Entry 5I3B (X-ray diffraction, 2.20 A resolution); this record covers chains A and B.

== Chain A (and B) ==
Molecule: Tyrosinase
Organism: Bacillus megaterium
Notes: chain B of this document is another copy of the same molecule, construct and numbering; everything in this record applies to it too
Reference sequence: B2ZB02 (B2ZB02_BACME); numbering as in UniProt (aligned over 4-290)
Sequence (287 residues; each row starts with the number of its first residue):
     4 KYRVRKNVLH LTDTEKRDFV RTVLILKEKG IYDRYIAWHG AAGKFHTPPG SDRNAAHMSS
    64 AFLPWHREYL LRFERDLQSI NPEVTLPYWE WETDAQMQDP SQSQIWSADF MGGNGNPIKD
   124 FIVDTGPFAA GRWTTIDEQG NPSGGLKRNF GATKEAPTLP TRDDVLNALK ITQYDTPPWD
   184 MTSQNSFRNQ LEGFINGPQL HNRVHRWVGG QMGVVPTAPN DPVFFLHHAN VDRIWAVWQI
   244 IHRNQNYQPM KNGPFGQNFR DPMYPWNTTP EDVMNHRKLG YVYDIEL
Bound ions: Zn2+ site 1: His42, His60 (together with benzene-1,4-diol); Zn2+ site 2: His204, His208, His231
Ligand contacts: benzene-1,4-diol (HQE): His42, His60, His204, Asn205, His208, Met215, Val217, Val218, Ala221, Phe227
What the authors report for this chain:
  - binding site for benzene-1,4-diol: His208

== Chain A / chain B interface ==
Pairs across the interface - 51 pairs, chain A then chain B:
  Lys32(A) with Phe258(B)
  Gly33(A) with Phe258(B)
  Ile34(A) with Phe258(B), hydrophobic
  Asp36(A) with Phe48(B); Pro52(B)
  Arg37(A) with Phe48(B); Pro265(B); Tyr267(B); Trp269(B), hydrogen bond (side chain-backbone); Asn270(B), hydrogen bond
  Ala40(A) with Phe48(B), hydrophobic; Tyr267(B), hydrogen bond (backbone-side chain)
  Trp41(A) with Tyr267(B), hydrogen bond (backbone-side chain); Pro268(B), hydrogen bond (side chain-backbone)
  Ala44(A) with Ala44(B), hydrophobic; Tyr267(B)
  Lys47(A) with Lys47(B); Glu141(B), hydrogen bond (side chain-backbone); Gln142(B); Gly143(B)
  Phe48(A) with Asp36(B); Arg37(B); Ala40(B), hydrophobic
  His49(A) with Gln142(B); Gly143(B); Asn144(B), hydrogen bond
  Pro52(A) with Asp36(B); Ile139(B), hydrophobic; Pro145(B)
  Gly53(A) with Pro145(B)
  Arg75(A) with Asn270(B)
  Glu141(A) with Lys47(B), hydrogen bond (backbone-side chain)
  Gln142(A) with Lys47(B); His49(B)
  Gly143(A) with Lys47(B); His49(B); Pro52(B)
  Asn144(A) with His49(B)
  Pro145(A) with Gly53(B)
  Phe258(A) with Lys32(B); Gly33(B); Ile34(B), hydrophobic
  Pro265(A) with Arg37(B)
  Tyr267(A) with Arg37(B); Ala40(B), hydrogen bond (side chain-backbone); Trp41(B), hydrogen bond (side chain-backbone); Ala44(B)
  Pro268(A) with Trp41(B), hydrogen bond (backbone-side chain)
  Trp269(A) with Arg37(B), hydrogen bond (backbone-side chain)
  Asn270(A) with Arg37(B), hydrogen bond; Arg75(B)
Interface residues without a listed pair, chain A (27 interface residues in all): Ile139, Met266
Interface residues without a listed pair, chain B (27 interface residues in all): Met266

== Overview ==
Chain A and chain B each contribute 27 residues to their interface; the contacts include 13 hydrogen bonds.
Among the polar pairs are Arg37(A)-Trp269(B), Arg37(A)-Asn270(B) and Ala40(A)-Tyr267(B). Ligands of chain A:
benzene-1,4-diol. The Zn2+ site 1 is built by His42(A) and His60(A). From the paper: a binding site for
benzene-1,4-diol at His208(A).
Chain A and chain B are both Tyrosinase (Bacillus megaterium); the structure, Crystal Structure of tyrosinase
from Bacillus megaterium with configuration B of hydroquinone inhibitor in the active ..., was determined by
X-ray diffraction (same publication as 5I38 and 5I3A).
